Entry 4EMV (X-ray diffraction, 1.70 A resolution); this record covers chain A.

== Chain A ==
Name: DNA topoisomerase IV, B subunit
Organism: Streptococcus pneumoniae GA47373
Notes: EC 5.99.1.-; fragment: ATPase domain
UniProt: G6TGY9 (G6TGY9_STRPN); numbering as in UniProt (aligned over 1-226)
Amino-acid sequence (226 residues; numbered 1 to 226; the number before each row is that of its first residue):
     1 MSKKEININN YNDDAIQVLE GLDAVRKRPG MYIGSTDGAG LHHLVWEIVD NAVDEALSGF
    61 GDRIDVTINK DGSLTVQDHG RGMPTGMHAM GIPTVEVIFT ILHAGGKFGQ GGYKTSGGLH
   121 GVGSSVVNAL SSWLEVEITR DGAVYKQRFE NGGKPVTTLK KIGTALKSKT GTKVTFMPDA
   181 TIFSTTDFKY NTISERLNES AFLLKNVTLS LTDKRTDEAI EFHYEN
Unresolved in the structure: 1-16, 104-117
Ligand contacts: 0R9 (5-{2-(ethylcarbamoyl)-4-[3-(trifluoromethyl)-1H-pyrazol-1-yl]-1H-pyrrolo[2,3-b]pyridin-5-yl}pyridine-3-carboxylic acid): Ile-48, Asn-51, Ala-52, Glu-55, Val-76, Asp-78, Arg-81, Gly-82, Met-83, Pro-84, Thr-94, Ile-98, His-120, Val-122, Ser-124, Arg-140, Thr-172, Lys-173, Val-174

== Overview ==
Bound to chain A: compound 0R9.
Chain A is DNA topoisomerase IV, B subunit (Streptococcus pneumoniae GA47373); the structure, Crystal
structure of a topoisomerase ATP inhibitor, was determined by X-ray diffraction (same publication as 4EM7).
